5LTF - chains B and A; structure by X-ray diffraction, 2.43 A resolution.

== Chain B (and A) ==
Protein: RNA-directed RNA polymerase L
Organism: Lymphocytic choriomeningitis mammarenavirus
Notes: EC 2.7.7.48; chain A of this document is another copy of the same molecule, construct and numbering; everything in this record applies to it too
UniProt: A0A059U381 (A0A059U381_9VIRU); residues 1-196 here correspond to UniProt positions 2-197 (UniProt number = residue number + 1)
Chain sequence (204 residues; numbered -7 to 196; the number before each row is that of its first residue; numbers below 1 keep their minus sign (Met-7 is residue -7)):
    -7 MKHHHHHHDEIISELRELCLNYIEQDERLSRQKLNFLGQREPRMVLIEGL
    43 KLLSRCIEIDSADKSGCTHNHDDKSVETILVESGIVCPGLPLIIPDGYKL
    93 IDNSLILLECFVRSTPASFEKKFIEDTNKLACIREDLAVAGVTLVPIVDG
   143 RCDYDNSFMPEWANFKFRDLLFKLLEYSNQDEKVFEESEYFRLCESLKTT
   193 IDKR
Unresolved in the structure: -7 to -5, 195-196 (chain A: -7 to -1, 188-196)
Differences from the reference sequence: initiating methionine (-7); expression tag (-6 to 0); engineered mutation Asp173 (Asn174 in A0A059U381)
Reported in the primary citation:
  - Mg2+ coordination: Asp88
  - Mg2+ coordination through a water molecule: Glu101
  - catalytic residues: Asp88
  - mutagenesis - D88A: abolished binding to divalent ions
  - mutagenesis - D118A: unchanged binding to DPBA
  - binding site for Mg2+: Glu50, Cys102, Phe103 (from molecular simulation)

== How chain B and chain A interact ==
Pairs across the interface (18):
  Glu9(B) - Arg32(A)  salt bridge
  Asn13(B) - Arg32(A)  hydrogen bond
  Gln17(B) - Asn27(A)
  Glu19(B) - Arg23(A)  salt bridge
  Glu19(B) - His63(A)  salt bridge
  Ser22(B) - Ser22(A)
  Ser22(B) - Arg23(A)
  Ser22(B) - Leu26(A)
  Arg23(B) - Glu19(A)  salt bridge
  Lys25(B) - Leu26(A)
  Leu26(B) - Gln17(A)
  Leu26(B) - Lys25(A)
  Leu26(B) - Leu26(A)  hydrophobic
  Leu26(B) - Leu29(A)  hydrophobic
  Leu29(B) - Leu26(A)  hydrophobic
  Arg32(B) - Glu9(A)  salt bridge
  Arg32(B) - Asn13(A)
  His63(B) - Glu19(A)  salt bridge
Interface residues without a listed pair, chain B (14 interface residues in all): Arg8, Leu12, Gly30
Interface residues without a listed pair, chain A (15 interface residues in all): Arg8, Leu12, Gly30

== Overview ==
14 residues of chain B and 15 residues of chain A are in contact, with 1 hydrogen bond and 6 salt bridges.
Polar contacts include Glu9(B)-Arg32(A), Glu19(B)-Arg23(A) and Glu19(B)-His63(A). The paper reports the
catalytic residue Asp88(B); D88A of chain B abolishes binding to divalent ions.
Both chains are RNA-directed RNA polymerase L (Lymphocytic choriomeningitis mammarenavirus). Entry 5LTF
(Crystal structure of Lymphocytic choriomeningitis mammarenavirus endonuclease complexed with catalytic ions)
was determined by X-ray diffraction (same publication as 5LTN, 5LTS and 5T2T).
